1SLM - chain A; structure by X-ray diffraction, 1.90 A resolution.

== Chain A ==
Protein: Stromelysin-1
From: Homo sapiens
Notes: EC 3.4.24.17; fragment: propeptide, catalytic
UniProt: P08254 (MMP3_HUMAN); residues 1-255 here correspond to UniProt positions 18-272 (UniProt number = residue number + 17)
Amino-acid sequence (255 residues; row label = number of the first residue in the row):
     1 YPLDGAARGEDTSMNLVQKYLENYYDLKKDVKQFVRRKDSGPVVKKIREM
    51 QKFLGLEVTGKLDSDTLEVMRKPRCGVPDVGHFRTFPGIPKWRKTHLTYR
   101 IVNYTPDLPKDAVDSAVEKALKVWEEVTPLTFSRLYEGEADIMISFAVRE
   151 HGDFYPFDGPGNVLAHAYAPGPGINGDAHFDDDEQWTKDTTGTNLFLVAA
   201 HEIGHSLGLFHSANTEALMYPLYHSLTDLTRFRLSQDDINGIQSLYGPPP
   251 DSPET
Disordered / not traced: 1-15, 31-39, 251-255
UniProt features mapped onto this chain:
  - motif: Pro73 to Val80 (Cysteine switch)
  - active site: Glu202
  - binding site (Zn(2+)): Cys75, His151, Asp153, His166, His179, His201, His205, His211
  - binding site (Ca(2+)): Asp107, Asp141, Asp158, Gly159, Gly161, Val163, Gly173, Asn175, Asp177, Asp181, Asp182, Glu184
Bound ions: Zn2+ site 1: Cys75, His201, His205, His211; Ca2+ site 1: Asp141, Gly173, Asn175, Asp177; Zn2+ site 2: His151, Asp153, His166, His179; Ca2+ site 2: Asp158, Gly159, Gly161, Val163, Asp181, Glu184

== Overview ==
The Zn2+ site 1 is built by Cys75, His201, His205 and His211. Asp141, Gly173, Asn175 and Asp177 coordinate
Ca2+ site 1. Curated annotation (UniProt) lists active-site residue Glu202, 8 Zn2+-binding residues and 12
Ca2+-binding residues.
Chain A is Stromelysin-1 (Homo sapiens); the structure, Crystal structure of fibroblast stromelysin-1: the
C-truncated human proenzyme, was determined by X-ray diffraction together with 1SLN from the same study.
